PDB entry 4KAR | X-ray diffraction, 2.03 A resolution | chains A and C of the 4 polymer chains in the assembly

== Chain A (and C) ==
Molecule: Thymidylate synthase
Organism: Thermotoga maritima MSB8
Notes: EC 2.1.1.148; fragment: tm0449; chain C of this document is another copy of the same molecule, construct and numbering; everything in this record applies to it too
UniProtKB: Q9WYT0 (THYX_THEMA); residues 1-220 here = UniProt positions 1-220
Amino-acid sequence (232 residues; row label = number of the first residue in the row; numbers below 1 keep their minus sign (Met-11 is residue -11)):
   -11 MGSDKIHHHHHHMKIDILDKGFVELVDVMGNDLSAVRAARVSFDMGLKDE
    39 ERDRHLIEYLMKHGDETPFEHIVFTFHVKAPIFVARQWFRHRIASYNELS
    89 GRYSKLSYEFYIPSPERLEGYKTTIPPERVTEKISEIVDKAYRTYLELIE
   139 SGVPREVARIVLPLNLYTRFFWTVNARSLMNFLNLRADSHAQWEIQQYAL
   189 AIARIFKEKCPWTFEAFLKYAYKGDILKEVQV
Unresolved in the structure: -11 to -2, 34-36, 216-220 (chain C: -11 to -1, 33-35)
Sequence notes: initiating methionine (-11); expression tag (-10 to 0); engineered mutation Asp53 (His in Q9WYT0)
Ligand contacts:
  - FAD (flavin-adenine dinucleotide), molecule 1: Thr55, Glu58, Ile81, Asn163, Arg165, Ser166
  - FAD, molecule 2: Arg78, His79, Arg80, Ile81, Ser166, Asn169, Leu173, Arg174
UniProt features mapped onto this chain:
  - motif: Arg78 to Ser88 (ThyX motif)
  - active site: Arg174 (Involved in ionization of N3 of dUMP, leading to its activation)
  - binding site (FAD): Thr55, Arg78 to Ile81, Glu86, Asn163 to Arg165, Asn169
  - binding site (dUMP): Gln75 to Arg78, Glu86 to Arg90, Arg147, Arg174
  - mutagenesis: Ser88 (S88A/C: Still catalytically active although shows a large decrease in activity), Arg90 (R90A: Binds dUMP 670-fold weaker than wild-type), Glu144 (E144A: Shows 0.113% of wild-type activity; E144R: Shows 0.016% of wild-type activity), Arg174 (R174A: Still catalytically active although only shows 0.0008% of wild-type activity. Binds dUMP 7300-fold weaker than wild-type; R174K: Loss of catalytic activity)
Reported in the primary citation:
  - mutagenesis - H53D: decreased catalytic activity (citing earlier work)
  - mutagenesis - H53D: decreased binding to flavin-adenine dinucleotide

== How chain A and chain C interact ==
Contacting residue pairs (4; chain A residue first):
  Glu58(A) - Arg80(C)  salt bridge
  Arg80(A) - Glu58(C)  salt bridge
  Arg80(A) - Arg165(C)
  Arg165(A) - Arg80(C)
Interface residues without a listed pair, chain A (6 interface residues in all): Thr55, Arg78, Ile81
Interface residues without a listed pair, chain C (5 interface residues in all): Thr55, Ile81

== Summary ==
6 residues of chain A face 5 of chain C across their interface, with 2 salt bridges. Its one salt-bridged
contact is Glu58(A)-Arg80(C). Chain A binds flavin-adenine dinucleotide. From the paper: H53D of chain A
reduces catalytic activity; H53D of chain A reduces binding to flavin-adenine dinucleotide.
Chain A and chain C are both Thymidylate synthase (Thermotoga maritima MSB8); the structure, Crystal structure
of FDTS (TM0449) mutant (H53D) with FAD, was determined by X-ray diffraction, deposited together with 4KAS and
4KAT.
